PDB entry 7AID | X-ray diffraction, 3.15 A resolution | chains A and P of the 4 polymer chains in the assembly

Chain A:
Protein: Gag-Pol polyprotein
Organism: Human immunodeficiency virus type 1 BH10
Notes: EC 3.4.23.16, 2.7.7.49, 2.7.7.7, 3.1.26.13, 3.1.13.2, 2.7.7.-, 3.1.-.-
UniProtKB: P03366 (POL_HV1B1); residues 1-554 here correspond to UniProt positions 600-1153 (UniProt number = residue number + 599)
Sequence (556 residues; each row starts with the number of its first residue; numbers below 1 keep their minus sign (Met-1 is residue -1)):
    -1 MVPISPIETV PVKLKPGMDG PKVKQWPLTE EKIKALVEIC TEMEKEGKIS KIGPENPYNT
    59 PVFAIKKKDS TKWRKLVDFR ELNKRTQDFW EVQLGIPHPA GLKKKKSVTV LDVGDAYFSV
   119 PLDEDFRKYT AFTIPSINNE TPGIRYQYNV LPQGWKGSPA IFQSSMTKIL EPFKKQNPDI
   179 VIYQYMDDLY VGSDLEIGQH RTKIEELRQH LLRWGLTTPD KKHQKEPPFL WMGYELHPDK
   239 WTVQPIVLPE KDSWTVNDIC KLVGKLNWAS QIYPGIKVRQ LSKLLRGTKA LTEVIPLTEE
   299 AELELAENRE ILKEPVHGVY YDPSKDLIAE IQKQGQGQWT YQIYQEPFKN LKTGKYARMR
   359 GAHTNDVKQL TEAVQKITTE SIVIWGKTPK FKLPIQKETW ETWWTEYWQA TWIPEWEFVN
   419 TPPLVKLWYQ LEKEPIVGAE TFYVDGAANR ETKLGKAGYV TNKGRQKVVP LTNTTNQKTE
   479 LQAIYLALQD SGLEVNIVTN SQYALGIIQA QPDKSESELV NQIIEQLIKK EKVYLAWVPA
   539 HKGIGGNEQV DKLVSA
Not modelled in the structure: -1
Construct notes: initiating methionine (-1); expression tag (0); engineered mutation Cys258 (Gln857 in P03366), Ser280 (Cys879 in P03366), Asn498 (Asp1097 in P03366)
Swiss-Prot annotation at these positions:
  - region: Phe227 to His235 (RT 'primer grip')
  - motif: Trp398 to Trp414 (Tryptophan repeat motif)
  - binding site (Mg(2+)): Asp110, Asp185, Asp186, Asp443, Glu478, Asp549
  - site: Trp401 (Essential for RT p66/p51 heterodimerization), Trp414 (Essential for RT p66/p51 heterodimerization), Phe440, Tyr441 (Cleavage)

Chain P:
Molecule: 21-nt DNA strand
Sequence (21 nucleotides; numbered 802 to 822; the number before each row is that of its first residue):
   802 ACAGTCCCTG TTCGGXCGCC X
Not modelled in the structure: 802
Modified / non-standard residues: MRG (N2-(3-mercaptopropyl)-2'-deoxyguanosine-5'-monophosphate) at position 817; DDG (2',3'-dideoxy-guanosine-5'-monophosphate) at position 822

How chain A and chain P interact:
Pairs across the interface - 31 pairs, chain A then chain P:
  Tyr115(A) - DDG_822(P)  base contact
  Tyr183(A) - DC821(P)  hydrogen bond to the base
  Tyr183(A) - DDG_822(P)  sugar contact
  Met184(A) - DDG_822(P)  sugar contact
  Asp185(A) - DDG_822(P)  sugar contact
  Asp186(A) - DDG_822(P)  sugar contact
  Met230(A) - DC821(P)  sugar contact
  Gly231(A) - DC821(P)  phosphate contact
  Asn255(A) - DC818(P)  sugar contact
  Cys258(A) - DC818(P)  sugar contact
  Lys259(A) - DC818(P)  phosphate contact
  Lys259(A) - DG819(P)  phosphate contact
  Gly262(A) - DG819(P)  sugar contact
  Lys263(A) - DG819(P)  phosphate contact
  Lys263(A) - DC820(P)  phosphate contact
  Trp266(A) - DC820(P)  sugar contact
  Leu289(A) - MRG_817(P)  sugar contact
  Gly359(A) - DG811(P)  phosphate contact
  Ala360(A) - DG811(P)  hydrogen bond to the phosphate
  His361(A) - DT810(P)  salt bridge to the phosphate
  Arg448(A) - DT806(P)  hydrogen bond to the base
  Arg448(A) - DC807(P)  hydrogen bond to the sugar
  Lys451(A) - DC808(P)  salt bridge to the phosphate
  Thr473(A) - DC808(P)  hydrogen bond to the phosphate
  Thr473(A) - DC809(P)  hydrogen bond to the phosphate
  Gln475(A) - DC808(P)  phosphate contact
  Gln475(A) - DC809(P)  sugar contact
  Lys476(A) - DC809(P)  phosphate contact
  Tyr501(A) - DC809(P)  hydrogen bond to the phosphate
  Tyr501(A) - DT810(P)  hydrogen bond to the phosphate
  Ile505(A) - DT810(P)  phosphate contact
Interface residues without a listed pair, chain A (27 interface residues in all): Ile94, Gln242, Arg356
Interface residues without a listed pair, chain P (14 interface residues in all): DG805, DT813

Overview:
27 residues of chain A and 14 residues of chain P are in contact; the contacts include 8 hydrogen bonds and 2
salt bridges. Polar contacts include Tyr183(A)-DC821(P), Arg448(A)-DT806(P) and Arg448(A)-DC807(P). From
UniProt: 6 Mg2+-binding residues on chain A.
Chain A is Gag-Pol polyprotein (Human immunodeficiency virus type 1 BH10) and chain P is a 21-nt DNA strand;
the structure, HIV-1 reverse transcriptase complex with DNA and D-aspartate tenofovir, was determined by X-ray
diffraction, deposited together with 7AHX, 7AIF, 7AIG, 7AII and 7AIJ.
